Entry 8H4R (X-ray diffraction, 2.75 A resolution); this record covers chains A and B.

== Chain A ==
Protein: Glutathione S-transferase class-mu 26 kDa isozyme, Cyclin-dependent kinase 3
Organism: Schistosoma japonicum
Notes: EC 2.5.1.18, 2.7.11.22
Reference sequence: chimeric construct of P08515, Q00526: residues -227 to -10 from P08515 (GST26_SCHJA) positions 1-218 (UniProt number = residue number + 228); residues 1-305 from Q00526 positions 1-305 (same numbers)
Sequence (533 residues; numbered -227 to 305; the number before each row is that of its first residue; numbers below 1 keep their minus sign (Met-227 is residue -227)):
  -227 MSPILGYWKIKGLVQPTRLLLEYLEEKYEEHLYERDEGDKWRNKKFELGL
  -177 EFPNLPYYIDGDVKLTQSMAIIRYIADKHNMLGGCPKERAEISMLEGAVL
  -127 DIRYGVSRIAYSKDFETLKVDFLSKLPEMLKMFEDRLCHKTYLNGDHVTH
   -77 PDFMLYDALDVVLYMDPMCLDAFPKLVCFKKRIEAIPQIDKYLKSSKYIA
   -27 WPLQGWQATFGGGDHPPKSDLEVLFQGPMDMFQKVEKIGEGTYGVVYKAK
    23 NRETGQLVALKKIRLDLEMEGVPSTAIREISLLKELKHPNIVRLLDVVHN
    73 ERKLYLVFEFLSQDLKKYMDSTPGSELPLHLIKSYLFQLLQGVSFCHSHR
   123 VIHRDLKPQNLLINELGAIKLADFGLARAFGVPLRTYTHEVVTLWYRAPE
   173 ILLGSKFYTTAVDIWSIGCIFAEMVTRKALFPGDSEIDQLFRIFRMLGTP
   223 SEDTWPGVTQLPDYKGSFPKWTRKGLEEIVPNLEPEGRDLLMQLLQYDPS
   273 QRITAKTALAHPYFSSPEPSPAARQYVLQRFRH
Not modelled in the structure: -227 to 1, 289-305
Modified residues: Thr160 (phosphothreonine; TPO)
Construct notes: linker (-9 to 0)
Ligand contacts: dinaciclib (1QK; 3-[({3-ethyl-5-[(2S)-2-(2-hydroxyethyl)piperidin-1-yl]pyrazolo[1,5-a]pyrimidin-7-yl}amino)methyl]-1-hydroxypyridinium): Glu8, Ile10, Gly11, Glu12, Gly13, Val18, Ala31, Val64, Phe80, Glu81, Phe82, Leu83, Ser84, Gln85, Asp86, Lys89, Gln131, Asn132, Leu134, Ala144, Asp145
Curated features (UniProtKB/Swiss-Prot):
  - binding site (glutathione): Tyr-221, Trp-220, Trp-187 to Lys-183, Asn-174, Leu-173, Gln-161, Ser-160
  - binding site (substrate): Tyr-117
  - active site: Asp127 (Proton acceptor)
  - binding site (ATP): Ile10 to Val18, Lys33

== Chain B ==
Protein: G1/S-specific cyclin-E1
Organism: Homo sapiens
Reference sequence: P24864 (CCNE1_HUMAN); numbering as in UniProt (aligned over 96-378)
Sequence (305 residues; row label = number of the first residue in the row):
    74 MDYKDDDDKHHHHHHENLYFQGIIAPSRGSPLPVLSWANREEVWKIMLNK
   124 EKTYLRDQHFLEQHPLLQPKMRAILLDWLMEVCEVYKLHRETFYLAQDFF
   174 DRYMATQENVVKTLLQLIGISSLFIAAKLEEIYPPKLHQFAYVTDGACSG
   224 DEILTMELMIMKALKWRLSPLTIVSWLNVYMQVAYLNDLHEVLLPQYPQQ
   274 IFIQIAELLDLCVLDVDCLEFPYGILAASALYHFSSSELMQKVSGYQWCD
   324 IENCVKWMVPFAMVIRETGSSKLKHFRGVADEDAHNIQTHRDSLDLLDKA
   374 RAKKA
Not modelled in the structure: 74-101, 377-378
Construct notes: initiating methionine (74); expression tag (75-95)
Curated features (UniProtKB/Swiss-Prot):
  - modified residue: Ser103 (Phosphoserine)

== Interface between chain A and chain B ==
Pairs across the interface - 69 pairs, chain A then chain B:
  Met41(A) - Leu210(B)
  Glu42(A) - Phe197(B)
  Glu42(A) - Lys201(B)  hydrogen bond (backbone-side chain)
  Glu42(A) - Lys209(B)
  Glu42(A) - Leu210(B)  hydrogen bond (side chain-backbone)
  Glu42(A) - Leu227(B)
  Gly43(A) - Leu227(B)
  Gly43(A) - Glu230(B)
  Val44(A) - Lys201(B)  hydrogen bond (backbone-side chain)
  Val44(A) - Glu230(B)  hydrogen bond (backbone-side chain)
  Val44(A) - Met234(B)  hydrophobic
  Ser46(A) - Lys201(B)  hydrogen bond (side chain-backbone)
  Ile49(A) - Lys201(B)
  Ile49(A) - Leu202(B)  hydrophobic
  Ile49(A) - Met234(B)  hydrophobic
  Ile49(A) - Leu241(B)  hydrophobic
  Arg50(A) - Lys201(B)
  Arg50(A) - Leu202(B)  hydrogen bond (side chain-backbone)
  Arg50(A) - Glu204(B)
  Ile52(A) - Trp239(B)  hydrophobic
  Ser53(A) - Trp239(B)
  Ser53(A) - Leu241(B)
  Ser53(A) - Ser242(B)
  Lys56(A) - Lys238(B)
  Lys56(A) - Arg240(B)
  Glu57(A) - Lys123(B)  salt bridge
  Glu57(A) - Tyr127(B)  hydrogen bond
  Glu57(A) - Arg240(B)
  Glu57(A) - Ser242(B)
  Val69(A) - Trp239(B)  hydrophobic
  His71(A) - Leu231(B)
  His71(A) - Lys235(B)  hydrogen bond
  His119(A) - Trp110(B)
  Ser120(A) - Ile119(B)
  His121(A) - Ile119(B)
  Arg122(A) - Met120(B)
  Arg122(A) - Lys123(B)
  Arg122(A) - Leu244(B)
  Arg150(A) - Leu202(B)
  Arg150(A) - Glu203(B)  salt bridge
  Phe152(A) - Leu266(B)  hydrophobic
  Val154(A) - Asn251(B)  hydrogen bond (backbone-side chain)
  Val154(A) - Val252(B)
  Val154(A) - Val265(B)
  Val154(A) - Leu266(B)  hydrophobic
  Pro155(A) - Asn251(B)  hydrogen bond (backbone-side chain)
  Pro155(A) - Gln255(B)
  Pro155(A) - Val265(B)
  Pro155(A) - Leu266(B)
  Pro155(A) - Pro268(B)  hydrophobic
  Pro155(A) - Tyr270(B)  hydrophobic
  Leu156(A) - Leu266(B)  hydrogen bond (backbone-backbone)
  Leu156(A) - Pro268(B)
  Arg157(A) - His162(B)
  Arg157(A) - Glu203(B)  salt bridge
  Thr158(A) - Ile205(B)
  Tyr159(A) - Ile205(B)
  Thr160(A) - Glu204(B)
  Thr160(A) - Ile205(B)
  Lys178(A) - Glu355(B)  salt bridge
  Lys178(A) - Asp356(B)  salt bridge
  Phe179(A) - Leu267(B)  hydrophobic
  Phe179(A) - Pro268(B)  hydrophobic
  Ser272(A) - Glu264(B)  hydrogen bond
  Thr276(A) - Ser109(B)  hydrogen bond (side chain-backbone)
  Thr276(A) - Trp110(B)
  Lys278(A) - Ala111(B)
  Lys278(A) - Asn112(B)
  Thr279(A) - Ser109(B)
Interface residues without a listed pair, chain A (39 interface residues in all): Leu37, Leu54, Arg74, Leu76, Gly153, Thr181, Thr182
Interface residues without a listed pair, chain B (44 interface residues in all): Glu115, Val116, Pro208, Asp224, Ala353

== In short ==
39 residues of chain A and 44 residues of chain B are in contact, with 13 hydrogen bonds and 5 salt bridges.
Polar pairs include Glu57(A)-Lys123(B), Arg150(A)-Glu203(B) and Arg157(A)-Glu203(B). Ligands of chain A:
dinaciclib.
Chain A is Glutathione S-transferase class-mu 26 kDa isozyme, Cyclin-dependent kinase 3 (Schistosoma
japonicum) and chain B is G1/S-specific cyclin-E1 (Homo sapiens); the structure, The Crystal Structure of CDK3
and CyclinE1 Complex with Dinaciclib from Biortus, was determined by X-ray diffraction together with 7XQK from
the same study.
